Entry 7S6T (X-ray diffraction, 1.82 A resolution); this record covers chains A and C of the 8 polymer chains in the assembly.

# Chain A
Name: Methane monooxygenase component A alpha chain
Source organism: Methylosinus trichosporium OB3b
UniProt: A0A2D2D5X0 (A0A2D2D5X0_METTR); residue numbers follow UniProt; this construct covers 12-526
Chain sequence (515 residues; row label = number of the first residue in the row):
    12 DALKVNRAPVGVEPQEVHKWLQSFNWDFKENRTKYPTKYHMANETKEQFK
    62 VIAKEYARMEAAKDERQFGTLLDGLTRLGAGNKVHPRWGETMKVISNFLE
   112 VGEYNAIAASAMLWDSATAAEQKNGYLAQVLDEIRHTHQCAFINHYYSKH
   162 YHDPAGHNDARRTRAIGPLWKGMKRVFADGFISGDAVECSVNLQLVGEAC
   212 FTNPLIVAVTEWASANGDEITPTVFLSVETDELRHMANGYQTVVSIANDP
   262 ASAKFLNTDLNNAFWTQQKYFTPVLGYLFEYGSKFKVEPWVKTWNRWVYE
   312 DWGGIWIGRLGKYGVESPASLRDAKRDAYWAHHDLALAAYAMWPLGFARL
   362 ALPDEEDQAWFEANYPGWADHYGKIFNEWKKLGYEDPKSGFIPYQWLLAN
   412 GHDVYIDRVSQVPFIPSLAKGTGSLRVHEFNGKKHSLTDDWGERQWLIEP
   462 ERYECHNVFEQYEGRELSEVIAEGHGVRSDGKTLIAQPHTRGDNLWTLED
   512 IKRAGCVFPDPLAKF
Ion coordination: Fe ion site 1: Glu-114, Glu-144, His-147 (together with benzoic acid); Fe ion site 2: Glu-144, Glu-209, Glu-243, His-246 (together with benzoic acid)
Residues lining bound ligands: benzoic acid (BEZ): Leu-110, Gly-113, Glu-114, Ala-117, Glu-144, His-147, Phe-188, Phe-192, Leu-204, Gly-208, Glu-209, Thr-213, Leu-216, Glu-243, His-246
From the paper describing this entry:
  - conformationally variable residues (side-chain flip): Arg-245

# Chain C
Name: Methane monooxygenase gamma chain
Source organism: Methylosinus trichosporium OB3b
UniProt: A0A2D2D0T0 (A0A2D2D0T0_METTR); numbering as in UniProt (aligned over 2-169)
Chain sequence (168 residues; row label = number of the first residue in the row):
     2 AKREPIHDNSIRTEWEAKIAKLTSVDQATKFIQDFRLAYTSPFRKSYDID
    52 VDYQYIERKIEEKLSVLKTEKLPVADLITKATTGEDAAAVEATWIAKIKA
   102 AKSKYEAERIHIEFRQLYKPPVLPVNVFLRTDAALGTVLMEIRNTDYYGT
   152 PLEGLRKERGVKVLHLQA

# Chain A / chain C interface
Residue-residue contacts - 96 pairs, chain A then chain C:
  Lys-45(A) with Ala-134(C)
  Pro-47(A) with Ala-134(C); Thr-138(C); Met-141(C)
  Thr-48(A) with Thr-138(C); Met-141(C)
  Lys-49(A) with Met-141(C); Asn-145(C)
  His-51(A) with Glu-142(C), salt bridge
  Asp-196(A) with Met-141(C)
  Phe-266(A) with Asn-145(C)
  Thr-269(A) with Tyr-148(C); Tyr-149(C)
  Asp-270(A) with Asn-145(C)
  Asn-272(A) with Tyr-149(C), hydrogen bond
  Asn-273(A) with Tyr-148(C); Tyr-149(C), hydrogen bond
  Phe-425(A) with Gln-168(C)
  Pro-427(A) with Gln-168(C)
  Ser-435(A) with Gln-168(C)
  Leu-436(A) with His-166(C); Leu-167(C); Gln-168(C), hydrogen bond (backbone-side chain)
  Arg-437(A) with Leu-153(C); His-166(C); Leu-167(C)
  Val-438(A) with Val-164(C); Leu-165(C), hydrogen bond (backbone-backbone); His-166(C), hydrogen bond (backbone-backbone)
  His-439(A) with Arg-157(C); Val-162(C); Lys-163(C); Val-164(C)
  Glu-440(A) with Val-162(C); Lys-163(C), hydrogen bond (backbone-backbone); Leu-165(C)
  Phe-441(A) with Pro-43(C); Phe-44(C), hydrophobic; Arg-160(C)
  Asn-442(A) with Pro-43(C), hydrogen bond (side chain-backbone); Phe-44(C); Arg-45(C), hydrogen bond (side chain-backbone); Tyr-48(C)
  Lys-444(A) with Tyr-48(C); Asp-51(C), salt bridge
  Lys-445(A) with Leu-165(C)
  Asp-451(A) with Leu-153(C)
  Trp-452(A) with Tyr-149(C), hydrophobic
  Glu-454(A) with Leu-153(C); Arg-157(C), salt bridge
  Arg-455(A) with Tyr-148(C), hydrogen bond (side chain-backbone); Tyr-149(C); Thr-151(C), hydrogen bond (side chain-backbone); Leu-153(C); Leu-156(C)
  Gln-456(A) with Tyr-148(C)
  Trp-457(A) with Val-162(C), hydrophobic
  Leu-458(A) with Leu-153(C), hydrophobic; Leu-156(C), hydrophobic; Arg-157(C); Arg-160(C), hydrogen bond (backbone-side chain)
  Ile-459(A) with Glu-109(C); Arg-144(C), hydrogen bond (backbone-side chain); Tyr-148(C); Leu-156(C), hydrophobic; Arg-160(C), hydrogen bond (backbone-side chain)
  Glu-460(A) with Arg-144(C); Tyr-148(C), hydrogen bond
  Pro-461(A) with Pro-43(C); Arg-160(C)
  Glu-462(A) with Pro-43(C); Ile-113(C); Arg-144(C), salt bridge
  Glu-465(A) with Ser-42(C); Pro-43(C); Arg-45(C), salt bridge
  His-467(A) with Asp-51(C), salt bridge; Gln-55(C)
  Glu-471(A) with Arg-4(C); Val-52(C)
  Gln-472(A) with Arg-4(C); Ile-7(C); Val-52(C)
  Tyr-473(A) with Ile-7(C), hydrophobic
  Glu-474(A) with Ala-2(C), hydrogen bond (side chain-backbone); Lys-3(C); Arg-4(C), hydrogen bond (backbone-backbone)
  Gly-475(A) with Ala-2(C); Lys-3(C)
  Arg-476(A) with Arg-4(C); Glu-5(C); Ile-7(C)
  Glu-484(A) with Pro-6(C); Ile-7(C), hydrogen bond (side chain-backbone)
  Phe-526(A) with Leu-165(C); His-166(C)
Also at the interface, not in a pair above, chain A (45 interface residues in all): Gly-434
Also at the interface, not in a pair above, chain C (44 interface residues in all): His-8, Tyr-54, Lys-105, Gly-137, Leu-140, Gly-150, Pro-152, Gly-161

# Overview
The interface between chain A and chain C involves 45 residues on one side and 44 on the other, with 17
hydrogen bonds and 6 salt bridges. Polar contacts include His-51(A)/Glu-142(C), Lys-444(A)/Asp-51(C) and
Glu-454(A)/Arg-157(C). Bound to chain A: benzoic acid. From the paper: conformational variability at
Arg-245(A).
Here chain A is Methane monooxygenase component A alpha chain and chain C is Methane monooxygenase gamma
chain, both from Methylosinus trichosporium OB3b. Entry 7S6T (Complex structure of Methane monooxygenase
hydroxylase and regulatory subunit H33A) was determined by X-ray diffraction (same publication as 7S6Q, 7S6R,
7S6S and 7S7H).
